Entry 4AMK (X-ray diffraction, 2.05 A resolution); this record covers chains H and L.

# Chain H
Protein: FAB13G10, heavy chain
From: Mus musculus
Sequence (217 residues; each row starts with the number of its first residue; note: 1 number in that range is skipped by the numbering (no residue carries it; nothing is unmodelled there)):
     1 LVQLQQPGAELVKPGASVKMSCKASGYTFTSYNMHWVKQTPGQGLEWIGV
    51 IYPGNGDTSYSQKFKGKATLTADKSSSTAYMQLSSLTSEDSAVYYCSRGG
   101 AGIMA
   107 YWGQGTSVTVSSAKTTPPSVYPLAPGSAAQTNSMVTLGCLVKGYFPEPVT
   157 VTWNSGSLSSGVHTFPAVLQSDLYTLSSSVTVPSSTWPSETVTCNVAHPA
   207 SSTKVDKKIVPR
Unresolved in the structure: 1-2
Disulfides: Cys22-Cys96, Cys145-Cys200

# Chain L
Protein: FAB13G10, light chain
From: Mus musculus
Sequence (212 residues; numbered 1 to 212; the number before each row is that of its first residue):
     1 QAVVTQESALTTSPGETVTLTCRSSTGAVTTSNYANWVQEKPDHLFTGLI
    51 GGTNNRAPGVPARFSGSLIGDKAALTITGAQTEDEAIYFCALWYSNHLVF
   101 GGGTKLTVLGQPKSSPSVTLFPPSSEELETNKATLVCTITDFYPGVVTVD
   151 WKVDGTPVTQGMETTQPSKQSNNKYMASSYLTLTARAWERHSSYSCQVTH
   201 EGHTVEKSLSRA
Unresolved in the structure: 1
Disulfides: Cys22-Cys90, Cys137-Cys196

# Interface between chain H and chain L
Residue-residue contacts - 76 pairs, chain H then chain L:
  Val37(H) with Phe100(L), hydrophobic
  Gln39(H) with Glu40(L), hydrogen bond; His44(L), hydrogen bond; Phe46(L)
  Leu45(H) with Phe46(L), hydrophobic; Phe89(L), hydrophobic; Phe100(L)
  Trp47(H) with Trp93(L), hydrophobic; Asn96(L); His97(L); Leu98(L); Phe100(L)
  Ser59(H) with Asn96(L), hydrogen bond (side chain-backbone)
  Tyr95(H) with His44(L); Phe46(L)
  Gly102(H) with Tyr34(L); Asn36(L); Gly51(L); Gly52(L), hydrogen bond (backbone-backbone)
  Ile103(H) with Asn36(L); Gly51(L); Asn55(L); Ala57(L), hydrophobic
  Met104(H) with Asn36(L); Gly48(L); Ala91(L), hydrophobic; Leu98(L), hydrophobic; Phe100(L), hydrophobic
  Ala105(H) with Gly48(L); Pro58(L)
  Tyr107(H) with Pro58(L)
  Trp108(H) with Val38(L), hydrophobic; Phe46(L); Gly48(L)
  Gln110(H) with His44(L)
  Tyr127(H) with Ser124(L); Glu126(L); Glu127(L)
  Pro128(H) with Ser124(L); Glu126(L)
  Leu129(H) with Phe121(L); Val136(L), hydrophobic
  Ala130(H) with Phe121(L); Pro122(L)
  Pro131(H) with Pro122(L)
  Ser133(H) with Leu209(L); Ser210(L)
  Ala134(H) with Ser208(L); Leu209(L), hydrophobic; Ser210(L)
  Gln136(H) with Lys207(L)
  Thr142(H) with Phe121(L)
  Leu143(H) with Phe121(L)
  Leu146(H) with Thr134(L); Tyr180(L), hydrophobic
  Lys148(H) with Glu127(L), salt bridge; Lys132(L); Thr134(L)
  His169(H) with Thr140(L); Gln170(L)
  Thr170(H) with Met176(L)
  Phe171(H) with Thr138(L); Thr140(L); Met176(L), hydrophobic; Ala177(L); Ser178(L)
  Pro172(H) with Thr165(L); Ser168(L)
  Val174(H) with Thr165(L); Tyr180(L), hydrophobic
  Gln176(H) with Thr182(L)
  Leu182(H) with Tyr180(L)
  Ser183(H) with Val136(L); Tyr180(L), hydrogen bond
  Arg218(H) with Pro122(L); Pro123(L), hydrogen bond (side chain-backbone)
Interface residues without a listed pair, chain H (39 interface residues in all): Glu46, Val93, Gly144, Thr181, Lys213
Interface residues without a listed pair, chain L (52 interface residues in all): Thr47, Ile50, Arg56, Thr119, Ser125, Thr130, Ile139, Asp141, Gln166, Trp188

# Summary
39 residues of chain H and 52 residues of chain L are in contact, with 6 hydrogen bonds and 1 salt bridge.
Polar pairs include Lys148(H)-Glu127(L), Gln39(H)-Glu40(L) and Gln39(H)-His44(L).
Chain H is FAB13G10, heavy chain and chain L is FAB13G10, light chain, both from Mus musculus; the structure,
Fab fragment of antiporphrin antibody 13g10, was determined by X-ray diffraction (same publication as 4AT6).
